Entry 7DCS (X-ray diffraction, 2.40 A resolution); this record covers chains C and G of the 5 polymer chains in the assembly.

== Chain C ==
Protein: Heat shock factor protein 1
Organism: Homo sapiens
UniProt: Q00613 (HSF1_HUMAN); residues 15-120 here = UniProt positions 15-120
Amino-acid sequence (113 residues; row label = number of the first residue in the row):
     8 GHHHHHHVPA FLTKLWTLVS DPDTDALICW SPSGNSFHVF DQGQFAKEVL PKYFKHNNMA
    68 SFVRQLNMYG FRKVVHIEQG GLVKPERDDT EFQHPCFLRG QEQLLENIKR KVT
Unresolved in the structure: 8-13, 84-95, 120
Construct notes: expression tag (8-14)
Metal / ion sites: Na+: Leu25, Val26, Asp28, Thr31, Asp32, Ile35
Curated features (UniProtKB/Swiss-Prot):
  - modified residue (N6-acetyllysine): Lys80, Lys91, Lys118
  - cross-link: Lys91 (Glycyl lysine isopeptide (Lys-Gly) (interchain with G-Cter in SUMO2))
  - mutagenesis: Leu22 (L22A: Inhibits HSE DNA-binding activity and transcriptional activation), Lys80 (K80Q: Loss of nuclear stress bodies localization. Loss of DNA-binding and transcriptional activities upon heat shock. No change in homotrimerization upon heat shock ...), Lys91 (K91R: No effect on sumoylation), Lys118 (K118Q: Loss of nuclear stress bodies localization. No change in protein abundance; K118R: No change in nuclear stress bodies localization), Thr120 (T120A: No effect on binding HSE nor on transcriptional activity)
Reported in the primary citation:
  - binding site for the 23-nt DNA strand (chain G): Asn74, Arg117, Lys118
  - self-association interface (contacts with another copy of this molecule): Lys21

== Chain G ==
Molecule: 23-nt DNA strand
Organism: Homo sapiens
Sequence (23 nucleotides; row label = number of the first residue in the row; numbering starts at 0):
     0 TGGCGTTCTA GAATATTCGC GGA

== How chain C and chain G interact ==
Residue-residue contacts (17):
  Ala17(C) - DA14(G)  phosphate contact
  Phe18(C) - DA14(G)  hydrogen bond to the phosphate
  Phe61(C) - DT15(G)  phosphate contact
  Lys62(C) - DT15(G)  hydrogen bond to the phosphate
  His63(C) - DT15(G)  salt bridge to the phosphate
  His63(C) - DT16(G)  phosphate contact
  Asn65(C) - DT16(G)  phosphate contact
  Ser68(C) - DT15(G)  sugar contact
  Ser68(C) - DT16(G)  hydrogen bond to the phosphate
  Arg71(C) - DT16(G)  base contact
  Gln72(C) - DA14(G)  hydrogen bond to the phosphate
  Gln72(C) - DT15(G)  phosphate contact
  Tyr76(C) - DT13(G)  sugar contact
  Tyr76(C) - DA14(G)  hydrogen bond to the phosphate
  Arg117(C) - DT13(G)  sugar contact
  Arg117(C) - DA14(G)  salt bridge to the phosphate
  Arg117(C) - DT15(G)  base contact
Interface residues without a listed pair, chain C (12 interface residues in all): Pro16
Interface residues without a listed pair, chain G (5 interface residues in all): DC17

== Summary ==
12 residues of chain C face 5 of chain G across their interface; the contacts include 5 hydrogen bonds and 2
salt bridges. Polar pairs include Phe18(C)-DA14(G), Lys62(C)-DT15(G) and Ser68(C)-DT16(G). The paper reports a
binding site for the 23-nt DNA strand (chain G) at Asn74(C), Arg117(C) and Lys118(C); a self-association
interface involving Lys21(C).
Here chain C is Heat shock factor protein 1 and chain G is a 23-nt DNA strand, both from Homo sapiens. Entry
7DCS (Crystal structure of HSF1 DNA-binding domain in complex with 3-site HSE DNA (23 bp)) was determined by
X-ray diffraction together with 7DCJ, 7DCT and 7DCU from the same study.
